Entry 8UC8 (electron microscopy, 3.00 A resolution); this record covers chains D and B of the 4 polymer chains in the assembly.

== Chain D (and B) ==
Protein: Potassium/sodium hyperpolarization-activated cyclic nucleotide-gated channel 1
Organism: Homo sapiens
Notes: chain B of this document is another copy of the same molecule, construct and numbering; everything in this record applies to it too
UniProt: O60741 (HCN1_HUMAN); the construct lacks a stretch of the UniProt sequence, so the offset changes along the chain: 1-635 = UniProt 1-635; 636-660 = UniProt 866-890
Chain sequence (660 residues; numbered 1 to 660; the number before each row is that of its first residue):
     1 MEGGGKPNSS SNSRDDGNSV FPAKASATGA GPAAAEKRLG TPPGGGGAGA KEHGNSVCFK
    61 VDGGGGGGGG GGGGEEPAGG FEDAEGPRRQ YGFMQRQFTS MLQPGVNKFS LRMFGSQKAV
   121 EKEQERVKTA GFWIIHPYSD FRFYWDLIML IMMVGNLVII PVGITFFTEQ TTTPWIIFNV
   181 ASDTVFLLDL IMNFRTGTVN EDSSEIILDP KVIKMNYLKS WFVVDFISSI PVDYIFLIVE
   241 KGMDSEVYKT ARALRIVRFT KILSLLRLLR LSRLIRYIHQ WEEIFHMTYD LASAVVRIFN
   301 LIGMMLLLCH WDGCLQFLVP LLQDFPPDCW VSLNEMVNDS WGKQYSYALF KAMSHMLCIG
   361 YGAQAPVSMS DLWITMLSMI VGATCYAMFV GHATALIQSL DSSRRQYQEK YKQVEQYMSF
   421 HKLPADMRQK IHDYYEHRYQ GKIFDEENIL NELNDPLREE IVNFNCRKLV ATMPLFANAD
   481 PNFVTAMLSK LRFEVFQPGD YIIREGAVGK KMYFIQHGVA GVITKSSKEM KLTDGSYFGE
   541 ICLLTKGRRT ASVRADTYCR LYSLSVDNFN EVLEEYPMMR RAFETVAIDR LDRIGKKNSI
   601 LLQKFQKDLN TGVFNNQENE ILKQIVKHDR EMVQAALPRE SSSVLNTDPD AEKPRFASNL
Disordered / not traced: 1-93, 243-251, 587-660
Curated features (UniProtKB/Swiss-Prot):
  - motif: Cys358 to Gly362 (Selectivity filter)
  - binding site (3',5'-cyclic AMP): Gly539, Glu540, Cys542, Arg549, Thr550, Arg590, Arg593
  - glycosylation: Asn338 (N-linked (GlcNAc...) asparagine)
From the paper describing this entry:
  - mutagenesis - M305L: unchanged localization

== Interface between chain D and chain B ==
Residue-residue contacts - 14 pairs, chain D then chain B:
  Met113(D) - Lys422(B)  hydrogen bond (backbone-side chain)
  Glu201(D) - Arg428(B)  hydrogen bond (backbone-side chain)
  Asp202(D) - Ala425(B)
  Asp202(D) - Arg428(B)  hydrogen bond (backbone-side chain)
  Ser203(D) - Arg428(B)
  Ser204(D) - Lys422(B)
  Ser204(D) - Arg428(B)
  Lys422(D) - Met113(B)  hydrogen bond (side chain-backbone)
  Lys422(D) - Ser204(B)
  Ala425(D) - Asp202(B)
  Arg428(D) - Glu201(B)  hydrogen bond (side chain-backbone)
  Arg428(D) - Asp202(B)  hydrogen bond (side chain-backbone)
  Arg428(D) - Ser203(B)
  Arg428(D) - Ser204(B)
Interface residues without a listed pair, chain D (11 interface residues in all): Ser419, Leu423, Pro424
Interface residues without a listed pair, chain B (11 interface residues in all): Ser419, Leu423, Pro424

== Overview ==
Chain D and chain B each contribute 11 residues to their interface; the contacts include 6 hydrogen bonds.
Among the polar pairs are Met113(D)-Lys422(B), Glu201(D)-Arg428(B) and Asp202(D)-Arg428(B). From UniProt: 7
residues binding 3',5'-cyclic AMP on chain D. The paper reports that M305L of chain D leaves localization
unchanged.
Chain D and chain B are both Potassium/sodium hyperpolarization-activated cyclic nucleotide-gated channel 1
(Homo sapiens); the structure, HCN1 nanodisc, was determined by electron microscopy (same publication as 8UC7,
9BC6 and 9BC7).
